PDB entry 8ZYW | electron microscopy, 3.43 A resolution | chains B and D of the 7 polymer chains in the assembly

Chain B:
Name: PomB
From: Vibrio alginolyticus
UniProtKB: O06874 (O06874_VIBAL); numbering as in UniProt (aligned over 1-315)
Sequence (321 residues; each row starts with the number of its first residue):
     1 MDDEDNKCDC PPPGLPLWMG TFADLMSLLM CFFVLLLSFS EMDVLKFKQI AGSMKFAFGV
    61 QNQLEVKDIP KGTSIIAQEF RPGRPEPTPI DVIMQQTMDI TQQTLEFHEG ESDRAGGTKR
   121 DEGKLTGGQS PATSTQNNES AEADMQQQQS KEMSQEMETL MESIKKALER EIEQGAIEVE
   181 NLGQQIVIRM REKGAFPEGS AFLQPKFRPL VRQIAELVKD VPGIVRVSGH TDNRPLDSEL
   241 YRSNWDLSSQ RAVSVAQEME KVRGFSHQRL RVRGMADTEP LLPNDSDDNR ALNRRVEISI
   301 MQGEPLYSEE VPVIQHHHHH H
Disordered / not traced: 1-13, 61-321
Construct notes: expression tag (316-321)
What the authors report for this chain:
  - specificity-determining residues: Leu35 (by similarity / conservation)

Chain D:
Name: Chemotaxis protein PomA
From: Vibrio alginolyticus
UniProtKB: O06873 (POMA_VIBAL); residue numbers follow UniProt; this construct covers 1-253
Sequence (253 residues; numbered 1 to 253; the number before each row is that of its first residue):
     1 MDLATLLGLI GGFAFVIMAM VLGGSIGMFV DVTSILIVVG GSIFVVLMKF TMGQFFGATK
    61 IAGKAFMFKA DEPEDLIAKI VEMADAARKG GFLALEEMEI NNTFMQKGID LLVDGHDADV
   121 VRAALKKDIA LTDERHTQGT GVFRAFGDVA PAMGMIGTLV GLVAMLSNMD DPKAIGPAMA
   181 VALLTTLYGA ILSNMVFFPI ADKLSLRRDQ ETLNRRLIMD GVLAIQDGQN PRVIDSYLKN
   241 YLNEGKRALE IDE
Disordered / not traced: 1-25, 88-99, 252-253
What the authors report for this chain:
  - specificity-determining residues: Met165, Met179 (by similarity / conservation)

Interface between chain B and chain D:
Residue-residue contacts (8; chain B residue first):
  Met30(B) - Met179(D)  hydrophobic
  Cys31(B) - Met179(D)  hydrophobic
  Cys31(B) - Leu183(D)  hydrophobic
  Val34(B) - Ile175(D)  hydrophobic
  Leu37(B) - Pro172(D)
  Leu37(B) - Lys173(D)
  Ser38(B) - Lys173(D)
  Ser40(B) - Lys173(D)  hydrogen bond (backbone-side chain)
Interface residues without a listed pair, chain B (8 interface residues in all): Phe39, Glu41

Summary:
8 residues of chain B and 5 residues of chain D are in contact; the contacts include 1 hydrogen bond. The
hydrogen-bonded pair is Ser40(B)-Lys173(D). From the paper: specificity determinants Leu35(B) and Met165(D)
among others.
Here chain B is PomB and chain D is Chemotaxis protein PomA, both from Vibrio alginolyticus. Entry 8ZYW
(Bacterial flagellar sodium-driven stator PomA5PomB2 with 100 mM KCl) was determined by electron microscopy,
deposited together with 8ZYV, 8ZYZ, 8ZZ0 and 9IJM.
